Entry 9D3L (electron microscopy, 2.80 A resolution); this record covers chains E and J of the 12 polymer chains in the assembly.

# Chain E
Protein: Histone H3.2
Organism: Homo sapiens
Reference sequence: Q71DI3 (H32_HUMAN); residues 38-135 here correspond to UniProt positions 39-136 (UniProt number = residue number + 1)
Sequence (98 residues; row label = number of the first residue in the row):
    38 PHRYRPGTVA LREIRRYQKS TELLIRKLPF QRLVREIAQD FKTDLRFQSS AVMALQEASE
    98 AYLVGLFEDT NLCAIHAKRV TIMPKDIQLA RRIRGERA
Swiss-Prot annotation at these positions:
  - modified residue: Tyr41 (Phosphotyrosine), Lys56 (N6,N6,N6-trimethyllysine), Ser57 (Phosphoserine), Lys64 (N6-(2-hydroxyisobutyryl)lysine), Lys79 (N6,N6,N6-trimethyllysine), Thr80 (Phosphothreonine), Ser86 (Phosphoserine), Thr107 (Phosphothreonine), Lys115 (N6-acetyllysine), Lys122 (N6-(2-hydroxyisobutyryl)lysine)
  - lipidation: Cys110 (S-palmitoyl cysteine)

# Chain J
Molecule: 601 DNA
Sequence (124 nucleotides; each row starts with the number of its first residue; numbers below 1 keep their minus sign (DC-72 is residue -72)):
   -72 CAGGATGTAT ATATCTGACA CGTGCCTGGA GACTAGGGAG TAATCCCCTT GGCGGTTAAA
   -12 ACGCGGGGGA CAGCGCGTAC GTGCGTTTAA GCGGTGCTAG AGCTGTCTAC GACCAATTGA
    48 GCGG

# How chain E and chain J interact
Contacting residue pairs (22):
  Arg40(E) with DT9(J), hydrogen bond to the base; DG10(J), sugar contact
  Tyr41(E) with DT-67(J), phosphate contact; DG-66(J), sugar contact; DT9(J), sugar contact; DG10(J), phosphate contact
  Pro43(E) with DG8(J), phosphate contact; DT9(J), sugar contact
  Gly44(E) with DT9(J), phosphate contact
  Thr45(E) with DT9(J), phosphate contact
  Val46(E) with DT9(J), hydrogen bond to the phosphate; DG10(J), phosphate contact
  Ala47(E) with DT9(J), hydrogen bond to the phosphate
  Arg63(E) with DA17(J), phosphate contact; DG18(J), phosphate contact
  Lys64(E) with DG18(J), hydrogen bond to the phosphate
  Leu65(E) with DA17(J), phosphate contact; DG18(J), hydrogen bond to the phosphate
  Pro66(E) with DA17(J), phosphate contact
  Arg69(E) with DA17(J), salt bridge to the phosphate
  Arg83(E) with DA26(J), sugar contact; DG27(J), sugar contact
Interface residues without a listed pair, chain E (17 interface residues in all): His39, Arg42, Arg49, Glu50
Interface residues without a listed pair, chain J (11 interface residues in all): DT-65, DA16

# In short
Chain E and chain J form an interface of 17 and 11 residues respectively; the contacts include 5 hydrogen
bonds and 1 salt bridge. Among the polar pairs are Arg40(E)-DT9(J), Val46(E)-DT9(J) and Ala47(E)-DT9(J).
Chain E is Histone H3.2 (Homo sapiens) and chain J is 601 DNA; the structure, Two Dsup molecules in complex
with the nucleosome open from the left side, was determined by electron microscopy, deposited together with
9D3K, 9D3N, 9D3O, 9D3Q, 9D3R, 9D3S and 9D3T.
